Entry 8C7S (X-ray diffraction, 3.05 A resolution); this record covers chains A and B of the 4 polymer chains in the assembly.

# Chain A (and B)
Molecule: Global transcriptional regulator CodY (Fragment)
Source organism: Staphylococcus aureus (strain USA300)
Notes: chain B of this document is another copy of the same molecule, construct and numbering; everything in this record applies to it too
UniProtKB: A0A6B0CMV4 (A0A6B0CMV4_STAAU); residues 1-256 here = UniProt positions 1-256
Sequence (256 residues; row label = number of the first residue in the row):
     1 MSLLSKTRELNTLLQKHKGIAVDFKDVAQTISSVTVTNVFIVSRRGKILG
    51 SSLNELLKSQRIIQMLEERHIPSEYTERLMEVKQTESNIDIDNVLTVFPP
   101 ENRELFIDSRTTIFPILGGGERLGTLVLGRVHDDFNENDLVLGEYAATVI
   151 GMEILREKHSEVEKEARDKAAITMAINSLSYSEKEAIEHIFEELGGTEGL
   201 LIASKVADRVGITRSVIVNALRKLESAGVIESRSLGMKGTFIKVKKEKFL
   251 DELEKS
Residues lining bound ligands:
  - GTP (guanosine-5'-triphosphate): Ala21, Val22, Asp23, Phe24, Ser43, Arg44, Arg45, Lys47, Leu49, Leu123, Glu153, Ile154, Arg156, Glu157, Lys158
  - isoleucine (ILE): Arg61, Met65, Pro72, Tyr75, Val94, Thr96, Val97, Phe98, Pro99, Pro100
From the paper describing this entry:
  - binding site for isoleucine: Arg61
  - conformationally variable residues (helix shift, loop rearrangement): Leu14, Gln15, Lys16, Gln60 to Glu68, Arg69
  - binding site for GTP: Val22, Phe24, Ser43, Arg44, Arg45, Lys47, His70, Glu153
  - self-association interface (contacts with another copy of this molecule); pairs are residue here / residue on that copy: Arg167-Arg167, Tyr181-Phe241 (pi stacking), Leu14, Gln15, Lys16, Gly118, Gly119, Gly120, Thr148, Leu179
  - binding site for the 30-nt DNA strand: Ser180, Ser182, Ala203, Ser204, Thr213, Ser215, Val216, Val218, Arg222, Leu235 to Met237, Thr240
  - specificity-determining residues: Ser215, Met237
  - binding site for the 30-nt DNA strand: Ser180, Ser182, Met237
  - mutagenesis - R167A: decreased binding to DNA

# Interface between chain A and chain B
Contacting residue pairs (71; chain A residue first):
  Ser2(A) - Glu137(B)
  Leu3(A) - Leu3(B)  hydrophobic
  Leu4(A) - Glu137(B)
  Leu4(A) - Val141(B)  hydrophobic
  Leu4(A) - Glu144(B)
  Thr7(A) - Val141(B)
  Thr7(A) - Tyr145(B)
  Arg8(A) - Thr85(B)
  Arg8(A) - Glu144(B)  salt bridge
  Asn11(A) - Glu144(B)
  Asn11(A) - Thr148(B)
  Gln15(A) - Leu117(B)
  Gln15(A) - Gly118(B)
  Gln15(A) - Gly119(B)  hydrogen bond (backbone-backbone)
  Gln15(A) - Gly120(B)  hydrogen bond (backbone-backbone)
  Gln15(A) - Thr148(B)  hydrogen bond
  Lys16(A) - Gly120(B)
  His17(A) - Gly119(B)
  His17(A) - Leu155(B)
  Gly19(A) - Leu155(B)
  Ile20(A) - Leu155(B)  hydrophobic
  Ile20(A) - His159(B)
  Leu117(A) - Gln15(B)
  Gly118(A) - Gln15(B)
  Gly119(A) - Gln15(B)  hydrogen bond (backbone-backbone)
  Gly119(A) - His17(B)
  Gly119(A) - Lys18(B)  hydrogen bond (backbone-side chain)
  Gly120(A) - Gln15(B)  hydrogen bond (backbone-backbone)
  Gly120(A) - Lys16(B)
  Leu140(A) - Leu4(B)  hydrophobic
  Val141(A) - Leu4(B)  hydrophobic
  Val141(A) - Tyr145(B)  hydrogen bond (backbone-side chain)
  Leu142(A) - Tyr145(B)
  Glu144(A) - Leu4(B)
  Glu144(A) - Arg8(B)  salt bridge
  Tyr145(A) - Asn11(B)
  Tyr145(A) - Tyr145(B)  hydrophobic
  Tyr145(A) - Thr148(B)
  Tyr145(A) - Val149(B)
  Thr148(A) - Asn11(B)  hydrogen bond
  Thr148(A) - Leu14(B)
  Thr148(A) - Gln15(B)  hydrogen bond
  Met152(A) - Val149(B)  hydrophobic
  Met152(A) - Met152(B)  hydrophobic
  Met152(A) - Glu153(B)
  Glu153(A) - Met152(B)
  Leu155(A) - His17(B)
  Leu155(A) - Gly19(B)
  Arg156(A) - Ile20(B)
  Arg156(A) - Arg156(B)
  His159(A) - Ile20(B)
  Arg167(A) - Arg167(B)
  Met174(A) - Glu225(B)
  Met174(A) - Ser226(B)
  Met174(A) - Gly228(B)
  Ala175(A) - Ser226(B)
  Asn177(A) - Arg222(B)
  Ser178(A) - Arg222(B)  hydrogen bond (side chain-backbone)
  Ser178(A) - Ser226(B)
  Asn219(A) - Asn219(B)  hydrogen bond
  Asn219(A) - Lys223(B)
  Arg222(A) - Ser178(B)
  Arg222(A) - Lys223(B)
  Lys223(A) - Asn219(B)
  Lys223(A) - Ser226(B)  hydrogen bond (backbone-side chain)
  Glu225(A) - Met174(B)
  Ser226(A) - Met174(B)
  Ser226(A) - Ser178(B)  hydrogen bond
  Ser226(A) - Lys223(B)
  Ser226(A) - Ala227(B)
  Ala227(A) - Ser226(B)
Interface residues without a listed pair, chain A (43 interface residues in all): Leu14, Lys18, Glu137, Val149, Leu179, Gly228
Interface residues without a listed pair, chain B (42 interface residues in all): Ser2, Thr7, Pro115, Leu140, Ala175

# Overview
43 residues of chain A and 42 residues of chain B are in contact, with 13 hydrogen bonds and 2 salt bridges.
Polar pairs include Arg8(A)-Glu144(B), Gln15(A)-Thr148(B) and Gly119(A)-Lys18(B). The paper reports a binding
site for the 30-nt DNA strand at Ser180(A), Ser182(A) and Ala203(A) among others; R167A of chain A reduces
binding to DNA.
Both chains are Global transcriptional regulator CodY (Fragment) (Staphylococcus aureus (strain USA300)).
Entry 8C7S (Transcriptional pleiotropic repressor CodY from Staphylococcus aureus in complex with Ile, GTP,
and a 30-bp DNA ...) was determined by X-ray diffraction (same publication as 8C7O and 8C7U).
